Entry 8C7U (X-ray diffraction, 3.15 A resolution); this record covers chains A and E of the 6 polymer chains in the assembly.

# Chain A
Name: GTP-sensing transcriptional pleiotropic repressor CodY
Organism: Enterococcus faecalis (strain ATCC 700802 / V583)
UniProtKB: A0A1B4XP18 (A0A1B4XP18_ENTFL); residue numbers follow UniProt; this construct covers 1-260
Amino-acid sequence (262 residues; row label = number of the first residue in the row; numbers below 1 keep their minus sign (Gly-1 is residue -1)):
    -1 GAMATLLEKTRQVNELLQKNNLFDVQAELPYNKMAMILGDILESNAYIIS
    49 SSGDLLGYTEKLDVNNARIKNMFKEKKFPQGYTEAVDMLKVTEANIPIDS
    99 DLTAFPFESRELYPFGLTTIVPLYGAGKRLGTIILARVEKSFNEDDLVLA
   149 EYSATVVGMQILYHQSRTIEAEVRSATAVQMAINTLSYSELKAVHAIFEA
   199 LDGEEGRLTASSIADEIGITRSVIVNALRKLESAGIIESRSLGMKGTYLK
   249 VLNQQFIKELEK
Unresolved in the structure: -1
Sequence notes: expression tag (-1 to 0)
Small-molecule neighbours: leucine (LEU): Arg66, Ile67, Met70, Phe76, Pro77, Tyr80, Thr101, Ala102, Phe103, Pro104, Phe105
Reported in the primary citation:
  - conformationally variable residues (loop rearrangement): Gln16, Lys17, Asn18, Ala25 to Pro28, Arg66, Lys74, Lys75, Phe76
  - binding site for leucine: Arg66
  - self-association interface (contacts with another copy of this molecule); pairs are residue here / residue on that copy: Tyr246-Tyr186 (pi stacking), Gln16, Lys17, Leu184
  - contacts within the chain: Glu26-Lys74 (salt bridge)
  - mutagenesis - K74A: unchanged binding to leucine
  - mutagenesis - K74A: decreased binding to DNA
  - mutagenesis - Y186A/R238A/L240A/Y246A: abolished binding to DNA

# Chain E
Molecule: 30-nt DNA strand
Sequence (30 nucleotides; numbered 1 to 30; the number before each row is that of its first residue):
     1 CTAAATTTTCTGAAAATTCTGAAAATTATC
Unresolved in the structure: 1

# Chain A / chain E interface
Contacting residue pairs (16; chain A residue first):
  Ser185(A) - DT9(E)  phosphate contact
  Ser185(A) - DC10(E)  hydrogen bond to the phosphate
  Ser187(A) - DC10(E)  hydrogen bond to the phosphate
  Thr218(A) - DT11(E)  hydrogen bond to the phosphate
  Thr218(A) - DG12(E)  base contact
  Ser220(A) - DT11(E)  base contact
  Ser220(A) - DG12(E)  hydrogen bond to the base
  Val221(A) - DT11(E)  base contact
  Ser239(A) - DT18(E)  sugar contact
  Leu240(A) - DT18(E)  phosphate contact
  Leu240(A) - DC19(E)  sugar contact
  Gly241(A) - DT18(E)  hydrogen bond to the sugar
  Met242(A) - DT18(E)  hydrogen bond to the base
  Met242(A) - DC19(E)  base contact
  Lys243(A) - DC19(E)  phosphate contact
  Lys243(A) - DT20(E)  phosphate contact
Interface residues without a listed pair, chain A (12 interface residues in all): Tyr186, Gly216
Interface residues without a listed pair, chain E (8 interface residues in all): DT17

# Overview
12 residues of chain A face 8 of chain E across their interface; the contacts include 6 hydrogen bonds. Polar
pairs include Ser220(A)-DG12(E), Met242(A)-DT18(E) and Gly241(A)-DT18(E). Bound to chain A: leucine. From the
paper: a binding site for leucine at Arg66(A); K74A of chain A reduces binding to DNA.
Chain A is GTP-sensing transcriptional pleiotropic repressor CodY (Enterococcus faecalis (strain ATCC 700802 /
V583)) and chain E is a 30-nt DNA strand; the structure, Transcriptional pleiotropic repressor CodY from
Enterococcus faecalis in complex with Leu and a 30-bp DNA fragment ..., was determined by X-ray diffraction
(same publication as 8C7S and 8C7O).
